7PFW - chains a and I of the 11 polymer chains in the assembly; structure by electron microscopy, 5.20 A resolution (low resolution: residue-level contacts below are approximate; hydrogen-bond / salt-bridge calls are withheld).

Chain a:
Protein: Histone H3.2
From: Homo sapiens
Reference sequence: Q71DI3 (H32_HUMAN); residues 0-135 here correspond to UniProt positions 1-136 (UniProt number = residue number + 1)
Chain sequence (136 residues; row label = number of the first residue in the row; numbering starts at 0):
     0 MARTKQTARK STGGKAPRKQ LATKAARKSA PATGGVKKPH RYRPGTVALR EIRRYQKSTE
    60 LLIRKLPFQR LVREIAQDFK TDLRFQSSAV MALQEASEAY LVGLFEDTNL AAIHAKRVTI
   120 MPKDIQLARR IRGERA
Disordered / not traced: 0-36, 134-135
Differences from the reference sequence: engineered mutation Ala-110 (Cys111 in Q71DI3)
UniProt features mapped onto this chain:
  - modified residue: Arg-2 (Asymmetric dimethylarginine), Thr-3 (Phosphothreonine), Lys-4 (Allysine), Gln-5 (5-glutamyl dopamine), Thr-6 (Phosphothreonine), Arg-8 (Citrulline), Lys-9 (N6,N6,N6-trimethyllysine), Ser-10 (ADP-ribosylserine), Thr-11 (Phosphothreonine), Lys-14 (N6-(2-hydroxyisobutyryl)lysine), Arg-17 (Asymmetric dimethylarginine), Lys-18 (N6-(2-hydroxyisobutyryl)lysine), Lys-23 (N6-(2-hydroxyisobutyryl)lysine), Arg-26 (Citrulline), Lys-27 (N6,N6,N6-trimethyllysine), Ser-28 (ADP-ribosylserine), Lys-36 (N6,N6,N6-trimethyllysine), Lys-37 (N6-methyllysine), Tyr-41 (Phosphotyrosine), Lys-56 (N6,N6,N6-trimethyllysine) and 8 more in UniProt
  - lipidation: Lys-18 (N6-decanoyllysine)

Chain I:
Molecule: 167-nt DNA strand
From: synthetic construct
Sequence (167 nucleotides; numbered 228 to 394; the number before each row is that of its first residue):
   228 CCACTGGCCA CTGGAGAATC CCGGTGCCGA GGCCGCTCAA TTGGTCGTAG ACAGCTCTAG
   288 CACCGCTTAA ACGCACGTAC GCGCTGTCCC CCGCGTTTTA ACCGCCAAGG GGATTACTCC
   348 CTAGTCTCCA GGCACGTGTC ACATATATAC ATCCTGTGCA TGTAAGT

How chain a and chain I interact:
Pairs across the interface (19; chain a residue first):
  Lys-37(a) with DT382(I)
  Arg-42(a) with DA306(I); DC381(I)
  Thr-45(a) with DC380(I); DC381(I)
  Arg-63(a) with DA297(I); DA298(I)
  Arg-72(a) with DC288(I)
  Arg-83(a) with DC288(I)
  Phe-84(a) with DG287(I); DC288(I)
  Gln-85(a) with DG287(I)
  Ser-86(a) with DG287(I)
  Arg-116(a) with DG308(I)
  Val-117(a) with DC307(I); DG308(I)
  Thr-118(a) with DC307(I); DG308(I)
  Met-120(a) with DC309(I)
Also at the interface, not in a pair above, chain a (16 interface residues in all): Tyr-41, Pro-43, Lys-115

Summary:
16 residues of chain a face 11 of chain I across their interface.
Chain a is Histone H3.2 (Homo sapiens) and chain I is a 167-nt DNA strand (synthetic construct); the
structure, Nucleosome 2 of the 4x207 nucleosome array containing H1, was determined by electron microscopy
together with 7PET, 7PEU, 7PEV, 7PEW, 7PEX, 7PEY and 16 further entries from the same study.
